Entry 8YKY (electron microscopy, 2.99 A resolution); this record covers chains B and C of the 5 polymer chains in the assembly.

[Chain B]
Protein: Guanine nucleotide-binding protein G(I)/G(S)/G(T) subunit beta-1
From: Homo sapiens
UniProtKB: P62873 (GBB1_HUMAN); residues 1-340 here = UniProt positions 1-340
Sequence (366 residues; numbered 1 to 366; the number before each row is that of its first residue):
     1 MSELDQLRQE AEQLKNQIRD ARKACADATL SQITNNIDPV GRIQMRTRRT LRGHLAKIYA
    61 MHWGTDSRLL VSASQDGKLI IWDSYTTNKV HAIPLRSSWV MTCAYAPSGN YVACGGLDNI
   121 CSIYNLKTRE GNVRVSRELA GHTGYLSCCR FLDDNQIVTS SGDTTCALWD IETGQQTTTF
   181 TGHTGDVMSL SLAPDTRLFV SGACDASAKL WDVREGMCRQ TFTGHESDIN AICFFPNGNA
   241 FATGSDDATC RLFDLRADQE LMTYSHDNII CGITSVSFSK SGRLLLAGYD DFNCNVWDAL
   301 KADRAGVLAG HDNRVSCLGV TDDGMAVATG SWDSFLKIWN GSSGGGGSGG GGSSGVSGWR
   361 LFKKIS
Not modelled in the structure: 1-2, 341-366
Construct notes: expression tag (341-366)
Curated features (UniProtKB/Swiss-Prot):
  - modified residue: Ser2 (N-acetylserine), His266 (Phosphohistidine)
  - natural variant: Leu30 (L30F: In MRD42; uncertain significance), Arg52 (R52G: In MRD42), Gly64 (G64V: In MRD42), Asp76 (D76E: In MRD42; D76G: In MRD42), Gly77 (G77S: In MRD42), Lys78 (K78R: In MRD42), Ile80 (I80N: In MRD42; I80T: In MRD42), His91 (H91R: In MRD42; uncertain significance), Ala92 (A92T: In MRD42), Pro94 (P94S: In MRD42), Leu95 (L95P: In MRD42), Arg96 (R96L: In MRD42), 5 further natural variant entries in UniProt

[Chain C]
Protein: Guanine nucleotide-binding protein G(I)/G(S)/G(O) subunit gamma-2
From: Homo sapiens
UniProtKB: P59768 (GBG2_HUMAN); residue numbers follow UniProt; this construct covers 1-71
Sequence (71 residues; row label = number of the first residue in the row):
     1 MASNNTASIA QARKLVEQLK MEANIDRIKV SKAAADLMAY CEAHAKEDPL LTPVPASENP
    61 FREKKFFCAI L
Not modelled in the structure: 1-6, 63-71
Curated features (UniProtKB/Swiss-Prot):
  - modified residue: Ala2 (N-acetylalanine), Cys68 (Cysteine methyl ester)
  - lipidation: Cys68 (S-geranylgeranyl cysteine)

[Chain B / chain C interface]
Pairs across the interface - 76 pairs, chain B then chain C:
  Leu4(B) with Ser8(C)
  Leu7(B) with Ala12(C), hydrophobic; Val16(C)
  Glu10(B) with Lys20(C), salt bridge
  Ala11(B) with Leu19(C)
  Leu14(B) with Val16(C); Leu19(C), hydrophobic; Lys20(C)
  Ile18(B) with Ala23(C), hydrophobic; Arg27(C)
  Ala21(B) with Arg27(C)
  Arg22(B) with Arg27(C)
  Cys25(B) with Arg27(C), hydrogen bond (side chain-backbone); Lys29(C); Val30(C), hydrogen bond (backbone-backbone)
  Ala26(B) with Val30(C), hydrophobic
  Asp27(B) with Lys29(C), salt bridge; Val30(C); Ser31(C), hydrogen bond
  Ala28(B) with Val30(C); Ser31(C)
  Leu30(B) with Ala34(C), hydrophobic
  Ile33(B) with Ala34(C), hydrophobic; Met38(C)
  Thr34(B) with Met38(C)
  Ile37(B) with Met38(C), hydrophobic
  Val40(B) with Leu51(C), hydrophobic
  Met45(B) with Leu50(C), hydrophobic
  Arg48(B) with Phe61(C)
  Arg49(B) with Phe61(C)
  Tyr85(B) with Pro60(C), hydrophobic; Phe61(C), hydrophobic
  Lys209(B) with Glu22(C), salt bridge
  Met217(B) with Gln18(C)
  Cys218(B) with Gln18(C), hydrogen bond (backbone-side chain); Glu22(C), hydrogen bond
  Arg219(B) with Glu22(C); Ile25(C)
  Thr221(B) with Glu22(C)
  Phe235(B) with Leu37(C), hydrophobic; Tyr40(C), hydrophobic; Cys41(C), hydrophobic
  Pro236(B) with Tyr40(C), hydrophobic
  Asn237(B) with Tyr40(C)
  Asp254(B) with Ala33(C)
  Arg256(B) with Asp26(C), salt bridge; Arg27(C); Ile28(C), hydrogen bond (backbone-backbone)
  Ala257(B) with Ile28(C); Val30(C), hydrophobic
  Asp258(B) with Arg27(C), salt bridge
  Gln259(B) with Val30(C)
  Leu261(B) with Val30(C), hydrophobic; Leu37(C), hydrophobic
  Ser279(B) with Asp48(C), hydrogen bond; Leu50(C)
  Ser281(B) with Cys41(C); His44(C); Ala45(C); Asp48(C), hydrogen bond
  Gly282(B) with Cys41(C)
  Arg283(B) with Cys41(C); Glu42(C), salt bridge
  Leu300(B) with Cys41(C), hydrophobic
  Val320(B) with Leu50(C), hydrophobic
  Gly324(B) with Pro49(C); Leu50(C)
  Met325(B) with Pro49(C), hydrophobic; Glu58(C); Asn59(C); Phe61(C), hydrophobic
  Ala326(B) with Phe61(C), hydrophobic
  Val327(B) with Leu50(C), hydrophobic
  Ile338(B) with Phe61(C), hydrophobic
  Asn340(B) with Asn59(C), hydrogen bond; Phe61(C)
Also at the interface, not in a pair above, chain B (56 interface residues in all): Lys15, Thr29, Ile43, Ser84, Gln220, Ala240, Leu252, Lys280, Asp323
Also at the interface, not in a pair above, chain C (37 interface residues in all): Ile9, Arg13, Pro53, Val54, Arg62

[In short]
56 residues of chain B face 37 of chain C across their interface; the contacts include 9 hydrogen bonds and 6
salt bridges. Polar pairs include Glu10(B)-Lys20(C), Asp27(B)-Lys29(C) and Lys209(B)-Glu22(C).
Here chain B is Guanine nucleotide-binding protein G(I)/G(S)/G(T) subunit beta-1 and chain C is Guanine
nucleotide-binding protein G(I)/G(S)/G(O) subunit gamma-2, both from Homo sapiens. Entry 8YKY (Structure of
human class T GPCR TAS2R14-Ggustducin complex with agonist 28.1) was determined by electron microscopy,
deposited together with 8XQL, 8XQN, 8XQO, 8XQP, 8XQR, 8XQS and 8XQT.
